PDB entry 4N1C | X-ray diffraction, 1.70 A resolution | chains A and B of the 3 polymer chains in the assembly

== Chain A (and B) ==
Protein: immunoglobulin variable light chain domain
Organism: Homo sapiens
Notes: chain B of this document is another copy of the same molecule, construct and numbering; everything in this record applies to it too
Sequence (109 residues; row label = number of the first residue in the row):
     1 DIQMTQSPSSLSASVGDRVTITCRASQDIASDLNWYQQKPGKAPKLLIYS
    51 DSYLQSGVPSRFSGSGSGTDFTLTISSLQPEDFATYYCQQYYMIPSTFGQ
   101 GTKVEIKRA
Not modelled in the structure: 108-109 (chain B: 107-109)
Cystine bridges: C23-C88

== Interface between chain A and chain B ==
Contacting residue pairs (34; chain A residue first):
  D1(A) - Q55(B)  hydrogen bond
  N34(A) - S96(B)
  Y36(A) - Q89(B)  hydrogen bond
  Y36(A) - S96(B)  hydrogen bond (side chain-backbone)
  Y36(A) - F98(B)  hydrophobic
  Q38(A) - Q38(B)  hydrogen bond
  Q38(A) - Y87(B)  hydrogen bond
  K42(A) - Y87(B)  hydrogen bond (backbone-side chain)
  A43(A) - Y87(B)  hydrophobic
  A43(A) - G99(B)
  A43(A) - Q100(B)
  P44(A) - F98(B)
  L46(A) - P95(B)  hydrophobic
  L46(A) - S96(B)
  Y49(A) - I94(B)  hydrophobic
  Y49(A) - P95(B)  hydrophobic
  Q55(A) - D1(B)  hydrogen bond
  Q55(A) - P95(B)
  Y87(A) - Q38(B)  hydrogen bond
  Y87(A) - K42(B)  hydrogen bond (side chain-backbone)
  Y87(A) - A43(B)  hydrophobic
  Q89(A) - Y36(B)  hydrogen bond
  Q89(A) - Q89(B)  hydrogen bond
  I94(A) - Y49(B)  hydrophobic
  I94(A) - Y91(B)
  P95(A) - L46(B)  hydrophobic
  P95(A) - Y49(B)  hydrophobic
  S96(A) - N34(B)
  S96(A) - Y36(B)
  F98(A) - Y36(B)
  F98(A) - P44(B)
  F98(A) - F98(B)  hydrophobic
  G99(A) - A43(B)
  Q100(A) - A43(B)
Interface residues without a listed pair, chain A (19 interface residues in all): Y91
Interface residues without a listed pair, chain B (20 interface residues in all): T97

== In short ==
The interface between chain A and chain B involves 19 residues on one side and 20 on the other, with 11
hydrogen bonds. Polar pairs include D1(A)-Q55(B), Y36(A)-Q89(B) and Y36(A)-S96(B).
Chain A and chain B are both immunoglobulin variable light chain domain (Homo sapiens); the structure,
Structural evidence for antigen receptor evolution, was determined by X-ray diffraction (same publication as
4N1E).
